PDB entry 1PH2 | X-ray diffraction, 3.10 A resolution | chains D and B of the 5 polymer chains in the assembly

Chain D:
Molecule: 9-nt DNA strand
Sequence (9 nucleotides; row label = number of the first residue in the row):
     1 GGGGTTTTG

Chain B:
Molecule: Telomere-binding protein beta subunit
Organism: Sterkiella nova
UniProtKB: P16458 (TEBB_OXYNO); residues 9-224 here = UniProt positions 9-224
Chain sequence (216 residues; each row starts with the number of its first residue):
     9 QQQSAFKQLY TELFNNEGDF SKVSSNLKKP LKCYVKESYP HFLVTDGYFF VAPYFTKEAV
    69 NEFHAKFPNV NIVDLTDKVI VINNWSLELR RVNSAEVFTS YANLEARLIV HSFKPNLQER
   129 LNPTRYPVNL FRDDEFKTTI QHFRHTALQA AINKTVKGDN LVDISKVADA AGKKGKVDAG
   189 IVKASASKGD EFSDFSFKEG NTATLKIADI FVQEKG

How chain D and chain B interact:
Pairs across the interface (11; chain D residue first):
  DG4(D) with Tyr134(B), stacking on the base
  DT5(D) with Tyr134(B), hydrogen bond to the phosphate
  DT8(D) with Glu45(B), base contact; His49(B), base contact; Leu51(B), base contact; Phe106(B), stacking on the base
  DG9(D) with Ser102(B), base contact; Phe106(B), phosphate contact; Tyr109(B), base contact; Arg140(B), salt bridge to the phosphate; Lys145(B), hydrogen bond to the base
Other interface residues (no listed pair), chain B (12 interface residues in all): Phe58, Ala103, Ser108

Summary:
4 residues of chain D face 12 of chain B across their interface, with 2 hydrogen bonds, 1 salt bridge and 2
aromatic stacking contacts. Polar contacts include DG9(D)-Lys145(B), DT5(D)-Tyr134(B) and DG9(D)-Arg140(B).
Here chain D is a 9-nt DNA strand and chain B is Telomere-binding protein beta subunit (Sterkiella nova).
Entry 1PH2 (Crystal structure of the oxytricha nova telomere end-binding protein complexed with noncognate
ssdna ggggttttg) was determined by X-ray diffraction together with 1PA6, 1PH1, 1PH3, 1PH5, 1PH6, 1PH7 and 3
further entries from the same study.
